Entry 9B8V (electron microscopy, 4.00 A resolution); this record covers chains B and E of the 10 polymer chains in the assembly.

Chain B:
Name: Cellulose biosynthesis protein BcsG
Source organism: Escherichia coli
UniProt: P37659 (BCSG_ECOLI); residues 1-559 here = UniProt positions 1-559
Chain sequence (567 residues; row label = number of the first residue in the row):
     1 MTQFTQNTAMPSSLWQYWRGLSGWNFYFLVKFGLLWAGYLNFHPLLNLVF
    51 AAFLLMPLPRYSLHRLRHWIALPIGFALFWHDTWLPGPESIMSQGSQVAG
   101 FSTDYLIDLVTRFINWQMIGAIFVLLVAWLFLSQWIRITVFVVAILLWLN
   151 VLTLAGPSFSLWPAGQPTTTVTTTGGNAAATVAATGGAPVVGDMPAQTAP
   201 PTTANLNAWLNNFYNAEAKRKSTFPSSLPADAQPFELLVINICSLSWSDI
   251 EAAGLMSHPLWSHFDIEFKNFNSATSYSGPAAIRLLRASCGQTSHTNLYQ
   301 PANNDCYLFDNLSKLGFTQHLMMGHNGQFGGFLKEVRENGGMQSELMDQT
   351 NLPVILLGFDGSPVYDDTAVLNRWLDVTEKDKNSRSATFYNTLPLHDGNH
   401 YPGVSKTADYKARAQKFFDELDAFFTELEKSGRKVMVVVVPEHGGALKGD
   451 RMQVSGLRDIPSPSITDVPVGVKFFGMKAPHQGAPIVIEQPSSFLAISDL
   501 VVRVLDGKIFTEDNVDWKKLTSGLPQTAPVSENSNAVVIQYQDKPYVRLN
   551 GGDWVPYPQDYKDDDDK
Unresolved in the structure: 1-18, 156-567
Sequence notes: expression tag (560-567)

Chain E:
Name: Cellulose synthase catalytic subunit [UDP-forming]
Source organism: Escherichia coli
Notes: EC 2.4.1.12
UniProt: P37653 (BCSA_ECOLI); residue numbers follow UniProt; this construct covers 2-872
Chain sequence (887 residues; row label = number of the first residue in the row; numbering starts at 0):
     0 MGSILTRWLLIPPVNARLIGRYRDYRRHGASAFSATLGCFWMILAWIFIP
    50 LEHPRWQRIRAEHKNLYPHINASRPRPLDPVRYLIQTCWLLIGASRKETP
   100 KPRRRAFSGLQNIRGRYHQWMNELPERVSHKTQHLDEKKELGHLSAGARR
   150 LILGIIVTFSLILALICVTQPFNPLAQFIFLMLLWGVALIVRRMPGRFSA
   200 LMLIVLSLTVSCRYIWWRYTSTLNWDDPVSLVCGLILLFAETYAWIVLVL
   250 GYFQVVWPLNRQPVPLPKDMSLWPSVDIFVPTYNEDLNVVKNTIYASLGI
   300 DWPKDKLNIWILDDGGREEFRQFAQNVGVKYIARTTHEHAKAGNINNALK
   350 YAKGEFVSIFDCDHVPTRSFLQMTMGWFLKEKQLAMMQTPHHFFSPDPFE
   400 RNLGRFRKTPNEGTLFYGLVQDGNDMWDATFFCGSCAVIRRKPLDEIGGI
   450 AVETVTEDAHTSLRLHRRGYTSAYMRIPQAAGLATESLSAHIGQRIRWAR
   500 GMVQIFRLDNPLTGKGLKFAQRLCYVNAMFHFLSGIPRLIFLTAPLAFLL
   550 LHAYIIYAPALMIALFVLPHMIHASLTNSKIQGKYRHSFWSEIYETVLAW
   600 YIAPPTLVALINPHKGKFNVTAKGGLVEEEYVDWVISRPYIFLVLLNLVG
   650 VAVGIWRYFYGPPTEMLTVVVSMVWVFYNLIVLGGAVAVSVESKQVRRSH
   700 RVEMTMPAAIAREDGHLFSCTVQDFSDGGLGIKINGQAQILEGQKVNLLL
   750 KRGQQEYVFPTQVARVMGNEVGLKLMPLTTQQHIDFVQCTFARADTWALW
   800 QDSYPEDKPLESLLDILKLGFRGYRHLAEFAPSSVKGIFRVLTSLVSWVV
   850 SFIPRRPERSETAQPSDQALAQQHHHHHHLEHHHHHH
Unresolved in the structure: 96-107, 857-886
Sequence notes: initiating methionine (0); cloning artifact (1); expression tag (873-886)
Curated features (UniProtKB/Swiss-Prot):
  - active site: Asp-313, Asp-457
  - binding site (substrate): Asp-360, Asp-362
From the paper describing this entry:
  - contacts within the chain: Arg-81/Ser-850 (hydrogen bond), Gln-85/Arg-854

Chain B / chain E interface:
Residue-residue contacts (12):
  Ser-133(B) / Ile-10(E)
  Gln-134(B) / Ile-10(E)
  Gln-134(B) / Val-13(E)
  Trp-135(B) / Leu-9(E)
  Trp-135(B) / Ile-10(E)  hydrogen bond (backbone-backbone)
  Ile-136(B) / Leu-8(E)
  Arg-137(B) / Arg-6(E)  hydrogen bond (side chain-backbone)
  Arg-137(B) / Trp-7(E)
  Arg-137(B) / Leu-8(E)  hydrogen bond (backbone-backbone)
  Arg-137(B) / Leu-9(E)  hydrogen bond (side chain-backbone)
  Arg-137(B) / Pro-11(E)
  Val-140(B) / Trp-7(E)
Interface features reported in the paper:
  - interface residues, chain E: Leu-8(E)

In short:
Chain B and chain E form an interface of 6 and 7 residues respectively, with 4 hydrogen bonds. Polar contacts
include Arg-137(B)/Arg-6(E), Arg-137(B)/Leu-9(E) and Trp-135(B)/Ile-10(E). From the paper: the interface
residue Leu-8(E); contacts within the chain involving Arg-81(E), Ser-850(E) and Gln-85(E) among others.
Here chain B is Cellulose biosynthesis protein BcsG and chain E is Cellulose synthase catalytic subunit
[UDP-forming], both from Escherichia coli. Entry 9B8V (AlphaFold2 informed cryo-EM model of the E. coli
cellulose synthase BcsAG3B6 complex) was determined by electron microscopy (same publication as 9B87, 9B8A,
9B8H and 9B8I).
